Entry 7OG0 (X-ray diffraction, 2.61 A resolution); this record covers chains A and E.

Chain A:
Protein: ABC-type transport system, periplasmic component, involved in antimicrobial peptide resistance
Source organism: Haemophilus influenzae (strain 86-028NP)
UniProtKB: Q4QL73 (Q4QL73_HAEI8); numbering as in UniProt (aligned over 34-560)
Amino-acid sequence (527 residues; each row starts with the number of its first residue):
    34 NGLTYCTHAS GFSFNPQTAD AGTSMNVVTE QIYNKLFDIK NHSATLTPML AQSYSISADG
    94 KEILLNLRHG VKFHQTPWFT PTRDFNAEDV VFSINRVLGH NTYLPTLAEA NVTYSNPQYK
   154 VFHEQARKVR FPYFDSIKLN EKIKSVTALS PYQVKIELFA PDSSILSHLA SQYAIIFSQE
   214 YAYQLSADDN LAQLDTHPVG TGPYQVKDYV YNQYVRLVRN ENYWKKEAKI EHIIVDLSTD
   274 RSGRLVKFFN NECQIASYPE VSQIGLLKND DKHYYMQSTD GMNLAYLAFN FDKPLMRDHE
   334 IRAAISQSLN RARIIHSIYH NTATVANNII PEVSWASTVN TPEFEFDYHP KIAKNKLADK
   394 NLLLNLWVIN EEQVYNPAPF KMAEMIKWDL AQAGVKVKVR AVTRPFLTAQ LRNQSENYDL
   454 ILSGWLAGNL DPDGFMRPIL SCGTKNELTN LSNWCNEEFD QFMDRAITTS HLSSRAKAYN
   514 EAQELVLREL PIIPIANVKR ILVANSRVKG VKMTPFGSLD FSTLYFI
Disordered / not traced: 34, 134-162
Disulfides: Cys-475/Cys-488
Sequence notes: conflict Lys-153 (Arg in Q4QL73)
Bound ions: Ca2+: Glu-449, Asn-486
What the authors report for this chain:
  - binding site for the 17-nt RNA strand (chain E): Gln-85, Arg-101
  - binding site for the 17-nt RNA strand: Gln-85, Arg-101
  - mutagenesis - Q85S/R101S, R101S: decreased binding to RNA

Chain E:
Molecule: 17-nt RNA strand
Source organism: Escherichia coli
Sequence (17 nucleotides; each row starts with the number of its first residue):
     2 CCCCCCCCCG GGGGGGG

Chain A / chain E interface:
Residue-residue contacts (10):
  Gln-85(A) with C8(E), hydrogen bond to the sugar; C9(E), sugar contact
  Arg-101(A) with C9(E), hydrogen bond to the phosphate; C10(E), salt bridge to the phosphate
  Trp-257(A) with C10(E), hydrogen bond to the sugar
  Lys-258(A) with C10(E), phosphate contact; G11(E), phosphate contact
  Lys-259(A) with C10(E), phosphate contact; G11(E), hydrogen bond to the phosphate; G12(E), salt bridge to the phosphate

Overview:
Chain A and chain E each contribute 5 residues to their interface, with 4 hydrogen bonds and 2 salt bridges.
Polar contacts include Gln-85(A)/C8(E), Trp-257(A)/C10(E) and Arg-101(A)/C9(E). The paper reports a binding
site for the 17-nt RNA strand (chain E) at Gln-85(A) and Arg-101(A); Q85S/R101S and R101S of chain A reduce
binding to RNA.
Here chain A is ABC-type transport system, periplasmic component, involved in antimicrobial peptide resistance
(Haemophilus influenzae (strain 86-028NP)) and chain E is a 17-nt RNA strand (Escherichia coli). Entry 7OG0
(Nontypeable Haemophillus influenzae SapA in open and closed conformations, in complex with double stranded
RNA) was determined by X-ray diffraction (same publication as 7OFW and 7OFZ).
